Entry 6I0C (X-ray diffraction, 2.67 A resolution); this record covers chain A.

== Chain A ==
Molecule: Cholinesterase
From: Homo sapiens
Notes: EC 3.1.1.8
Reference sequence: P06276 (CHLE_HUMAN); residues 1-529 here correspond to UniProt positions 29-557 (UniProt number = residue number + 28)
Sequence (529 residues; row label = number of the first residue in the row):
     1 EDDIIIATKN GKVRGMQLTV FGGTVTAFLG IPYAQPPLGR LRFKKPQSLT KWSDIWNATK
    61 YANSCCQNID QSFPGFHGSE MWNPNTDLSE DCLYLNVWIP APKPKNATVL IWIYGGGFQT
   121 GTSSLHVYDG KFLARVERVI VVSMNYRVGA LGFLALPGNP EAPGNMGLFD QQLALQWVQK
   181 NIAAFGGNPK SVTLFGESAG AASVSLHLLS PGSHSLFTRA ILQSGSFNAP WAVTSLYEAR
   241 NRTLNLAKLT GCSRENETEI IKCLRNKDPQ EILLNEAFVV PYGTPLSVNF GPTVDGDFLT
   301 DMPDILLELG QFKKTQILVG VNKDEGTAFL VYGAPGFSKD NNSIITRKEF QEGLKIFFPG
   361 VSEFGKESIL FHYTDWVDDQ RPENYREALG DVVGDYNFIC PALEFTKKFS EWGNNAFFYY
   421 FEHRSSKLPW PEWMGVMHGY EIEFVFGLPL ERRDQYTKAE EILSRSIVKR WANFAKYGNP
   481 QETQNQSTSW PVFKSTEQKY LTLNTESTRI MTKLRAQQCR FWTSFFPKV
Not modelled in the structure: 1-3
Construct notes: engineered mutation Q17 (Asn45 in P06276), Q455 (Asn483 in P06276), Q481 (Asn509 in P06276), Q486 (Asn514 in P06276)
Cystine bridges: C65-C92, C252-C263, C400-C519
Glycans and other covalent adducts: N-acetylglucosamine (NAG) linked to N57, N106, N256, N485; glycan linked to N241, N341
Metal / ion sites: Na+ near D129 (its only coordinating residue here)
Ligand contacts: GZ5 ((2R)-2-azanyl-N-[6-[(6-chloranyl-1,2,3,4-tetrahydroacridin-9-yl)amino]hexyl]-3-(1H-indol-3-yl)propanamide): D70, W82, G115, G116, G117, Q119, T120, Y128, E197, S198, T284, P285, L286, S287, V288, A328, F329, Y332, W430, M434, M437, H438, G439, Y440
What the authors report for this chain:
  - binding site for GZ5: W82, P285, A328, W430, M434, H438, Y440

== Overview ==
Ligands of chain A: compound GZ5. Covalently linked N-acetylglucosamine: at N57, N106, N256 and N485. The
paper reports a binding site for GZ5 at W82, P285 and A328 among others.
Chain A is Cholinesterase (Homo sapiens); the structure, Human butyrylcholinesterase in complex with the R
enantiomer of a chlorotacrine-tryptophan multi-target inhibitor, was determined by X-ray diffraction,
deposited together with 6I0B and 5NUU.
